PDB entry 5VVV | X-ray diffraction, 2.80 A resolution | chains C and D of the 4 polymer chains in the assembly

Chain C:
Name: Protein O-GlcNAcase
Source organism: Homo sapiens
Notes: EC 3.2.1.169, 3.2.1.-
UniProt: O60502 (OGA_HUMAN); the construct has insertions or renumbered stretches relative to UniProt, so the offset changes along the chain: 60-391 = UniProt 60-391; 534-542 = UniProt 392-400; 553-704 = UniProt 553-704
Sequence (504 residues; numbered 59 to 704; 142 numbers in that range are skipped by the numbering (no residue carries them; nothing is unmodelled there); the number before each row is that of its first residue):
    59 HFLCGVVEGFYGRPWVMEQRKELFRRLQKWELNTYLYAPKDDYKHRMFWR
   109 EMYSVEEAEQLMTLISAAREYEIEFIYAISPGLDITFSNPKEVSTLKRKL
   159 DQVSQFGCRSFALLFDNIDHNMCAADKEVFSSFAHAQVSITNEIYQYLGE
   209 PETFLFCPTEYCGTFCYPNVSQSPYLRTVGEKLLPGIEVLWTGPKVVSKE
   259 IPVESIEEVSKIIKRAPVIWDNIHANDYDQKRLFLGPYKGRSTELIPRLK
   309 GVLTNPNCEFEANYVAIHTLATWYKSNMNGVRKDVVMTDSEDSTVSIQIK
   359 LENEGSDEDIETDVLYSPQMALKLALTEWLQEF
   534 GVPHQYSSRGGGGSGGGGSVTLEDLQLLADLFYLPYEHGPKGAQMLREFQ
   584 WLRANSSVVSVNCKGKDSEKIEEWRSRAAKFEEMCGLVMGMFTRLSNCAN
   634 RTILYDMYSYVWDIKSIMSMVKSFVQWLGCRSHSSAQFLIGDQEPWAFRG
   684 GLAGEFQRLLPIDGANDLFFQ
Unresolved in the structure: 336-372, 534-551, 591-603, 674-676, 695-704
Differences from the reference sequence: expression tag (59); engineered mutation Asn175 (Asp in O60502); linker (543-552)
Residues lining bound ligands: N-acetylglucosamine (NAG; 2-acetamido-2-deoxy-beta-D-glucopyranose): Gly67, Phe68, Tyr69, Lys98, Asp174, Asn175, Cys215, Tyr219, Thr250, Val254, Trp278, Asn280, Ala283, Asp285, Tyr286, Asn313
What the authors report for this chain:
  - binding site for N-acetylglucosamine: Asp174
  - mutagenesis - D175N: decreased catalytic activity (proposed by the authors, not directly observed)

Chain D:
Name: a-crystallin B
Sequence (13 residues; numbered 38 to 50; the number before each row is that of its first residue):
    38 FPTSTSLSPFYLR
Unresolved in the structure: 38-39, 45-50
Glycans and other covalent adducts: N-acetylglucosamine (NAG) linked to Ser41

Interface between chain C and chain D:
Contacting residue pairs (7):
  Tyr69(C) - Thr42(D)
  Leu141(C) - Leu44(D)
  Asn175(C) - Ser41(D)
  Asn175(C) - Thr42(D)
  Tyr219(C) - Ser41(D)
  Phe223(C) - Thr40(D)
  Val254(C) - Ser41(D)
Also at the interface, not in a pair above, chain C (7 interface residues in all): Asp177
Also at the interface, not in a pair above, chain D (5 interface residues in all): Ser43
Interface features reported in the paper:
  - interface residues, chain C: Leu141(C), Asn175(C)

Summary:
Chain C and chain D form an interface of 7 and 5 residues respectively. Bound to chain C: N-acetylglucosamine.
Covalently linked N-acetylglucosamine: at Ser41(D). From the paper: a binding site for N-acetylglucosamine at
Asp174(C); D175N of chain C reduces catalytic activity.
Here chain C is Protein O-GlcNAcase (Homo sapiens) and chain D is a-crystallin B. Entry 5VVV (Structural
Investigations of the Substrate Specificity of Human O-GlcNAcase) was determined by X-ray diffraction (same
publication as 5VVO, 5VVT, 5VVU and 5VVX).
